6WWH - chains N and E of the 6 polymer chains in the assembly; structure by electron microscopy, 3.80 A resolution.

# Chain N
Name: Kinesin-like protein KIF14
Organism: Mus musculus
UniProt: L0N7N1 (KIF14_MOUSE); residues 391-772 here = UniProt positions 391-772
Amino-acid sequence (390 residues; numbered 383 to 772; the number before each row is that of its first residue):
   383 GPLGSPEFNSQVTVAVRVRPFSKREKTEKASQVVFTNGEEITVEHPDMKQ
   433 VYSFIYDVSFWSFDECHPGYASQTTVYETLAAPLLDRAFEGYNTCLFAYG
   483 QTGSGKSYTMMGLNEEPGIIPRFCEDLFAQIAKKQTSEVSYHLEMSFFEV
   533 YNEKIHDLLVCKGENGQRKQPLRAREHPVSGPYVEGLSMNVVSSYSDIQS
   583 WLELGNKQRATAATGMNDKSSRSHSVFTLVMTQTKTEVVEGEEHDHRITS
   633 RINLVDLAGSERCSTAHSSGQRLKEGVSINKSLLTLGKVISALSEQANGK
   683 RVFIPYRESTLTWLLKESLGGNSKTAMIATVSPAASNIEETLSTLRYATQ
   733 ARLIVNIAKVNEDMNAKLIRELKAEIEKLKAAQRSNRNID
Disordered / not traced: 383-390, 756-772
Construct notes: expression tag (383-390)
Small-molecule neighbours: AMP-PNP (ANP; phosphoaminophosphonic acid-adenylate ester): Arg399, Arg401, Pro402, Ser444, Gly485, Ser486, Gly487, Lys488, Ser489, Tyr490
Swiss-Prot annotation at these positions:
  - binding site (ATP): Gly482 to Ser489

# Chain E
Name: Tubulin alpha-1B chain
Organism: Sus scrofa
UniProt: Q2XVP4 (TBA1B_PIG); numbering as in UniProt (aligned over 1-451)
Amino-acid sequence (451 residues; row label = number of the first residue in the row):
     1 MRECISIHVGQAGVQIGNACWELYCLEHGIQPDGQMPSDKTIGGGDDSFN
    51 TFFSETGAGKHVPRAVFVDLEPTVIDEVRTGTYRQLFHPEQLITGKEDAA
   101 NNYARGHYTIGKEIIDLVLDRIRKLADQCTGLQGFLVFHSFGGGTGSGFT
   151 SLLMERLSVDYGKKSKLEFSIYPAPQVSTAVVEPYNSILTTHTTLEHSDC
   201 AFMVDNEAIYDICRRNLDIERPTYTNLNRLISQIVSSITASLRFDGALNV
   251 DLTEFQTNLVPYPRIHFPLATYAPVISAEKAYHEQLSVAEITNACFEPAN
   301 QMVKCDPRHGKYMACCLLYRGDVVPKDVNAAIATIKTKRSIQFVDWCPTG
   351 FKVGINYQPPTVVPGGDLAKVQRAVCMLSNTTAIAEAWARLDHKFDLMYA
   401 KRAFVHWYVGEGMEEGEFSEAREDMAALEKDYEEVGVDSVEGEGEEEGEE
   451 Y
Disordered / not traced: 442-451
Metal / ion sites: Mg2+: Glu71, Asp98 (together with GTP)
Small-molecule neighbours: GTP (guanosine-5'-triphosphate): Gly10, Gln11, Ala12, Gln15, Glu71, Asp98, Ala99, Ala100, Asn101, Ser140, Gly143, Gly144, Thr145, Gly146, Ile171, Thr179, Glu183, Asn206, Tyr224, Asn228, Ile231
Swiss-Prot annotation at these positions:
  - motif: Met1 to Cys4 (MREC motif)
  - active site: Glu254
  - binding site (GTP): Gly10, Gln11, Ala12, Gln15, Glu71, Ala99, Ser140, Gly143, Gly144, Thr145, Gly146, Thr179, Glu183, Asn206, Tyr224, Asn228, Leu252
  - binding site (Mg(2+)): Glu71
  - site: Tyr451 (Involved in polymerization)
  - modified residue: Lys40 (N6,N6,N6-trimethyllysine), Ser48 (Phosphoserine), Ser232 (Phosphoserine), Tyr282 (3'-nitrotyrosine), Arg339 (Omega-N-methylarginine), Ser439 (Phosphoserine), Glu443 (5-glutamyl polyglutamate), Glu445 (5-glutamyl polyglutamate), Tyr451 (3'-nitrotyrosine)
  - cross-link (Glycyl lysine isopeptide (Lys-Gly)): Lys326 (interchain with G-Cter in ubiquitin), Lys370 (interchain with G-Cter in ubiquitin)

# Chain N / chain E interface
Residue-residue contacts - 20 pairs, chain N then chain E:
  Tyr434(N) - Glu423(E)  hydrogen bond
  Ser642(N) - Glu414(E)
  Arg644(N) - Glu414(E)  salt bridge
  Arg644(N) - Gly416(E)
  Arg644(N) - Glu417(E)
  Arg644(N) - Glu420(E)  salt bridge
  Cys645(N) - Gly412(E)
  Ser646(N) - Tyr108(E)
  Val659(N) - Gly410(E)
  Asn662(N) - Val409(E)
  Asn662(N) - Gly412(E)
  Lys663(N) - Val409(E)
  Lys663(N) - Gly410(E)
  Leu666(N) - His406(E)
  Leu666(N) - Val409(E)  hydrophobic
  Leu666(N) - Glu415(E)
  Ser725(N) - Glu414(E)
  Arg728(N) - Glu420(E)
  Arg728(N) - Glu423(E)  salt bridge
  Leu735(N) - Glu423(E)
Other interface residues (no listed pair), chain N (13 interface residues in all): Lys670
Other interface residues (no listed pair), chain E (15 interface residues in all): Lys401, Arg402, Val405, Glu411

# Summary
13 residues of chain N and 15 residues of chain E are in contact; the contacts include 1 hydrogen bond and 3
salt bridges. Among the polar pairs are Arg644(N)-Glu414(E), Arg644(N)-Glu420(E) and Arg728(N)-Glu423(E).
Chain N binds AMP-PNP. Chain E binds GTP.
Chain N is Kinesin-like protein KIF14 (Mus musculus) and chain E is Tubulin alpha-1B chain (Sus scrofa); the
structure, KIF14[391-772] dimer two-heads-bound state - AMP-PNP in complex with a microtubule, was determined
by electron microscopy, deposited together with 6WWE, 6WWF, 6WWG, 6WWI, 6WWJ, 6WWK and 13 further entries.
